8EL4 - chains A and D of the 6 polymer chains in the assembly; structure by X-ray diffraction, 1.73 A resolution.

Chain A:
Name: Phycoerythrin alpha-1 subunit
From: Hemiselmis andersenii
UniProt: U5TBU5 (PHEA1_HEMAN); residues 1-67 here correspond to UniProt positions 48-114 (UniProt number = residue number + 47)
Sequence (67 residues; row label = number of the first residue in the row):
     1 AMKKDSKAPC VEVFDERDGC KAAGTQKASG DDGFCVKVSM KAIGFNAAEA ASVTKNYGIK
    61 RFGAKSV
Unresolved in the structure: 65-67
Covalently attached groups: phycoerythrobilin (PEB) linked to Cys20
Modified positions: Lys4 (5-hydroxylysine; LYZ)
Small-molecule neighbours:
  - DiCys-(15,16)-Dihydrobiliverdin (AX9): Tyr57, Gly58, Ile59, Lys60, Arg61, Phe62, Gly63, Ala64
  - phycoerythrobilin (PEB), molecule 1: Met2, Lys4, Asp5, Ser6, Lys7
  - phycoerythrobilin (PEB), molecule 2: Val13, Phe14, Asp15, Arg17, Phe34, Cys35, Val36
  - phycoerythrobilin (PEB), molecule 3: Phe14, Glu16, Asp18, Lys21, Ala22, Thr25, Gln26, Lys27, Ala28, Ser29, Gly30, Gly33, Phe34, Cys35, Lys37
  - phycoerythrobilin (PEB), molecule 4: Phe45, Asn46, Ala47
UniProt features mapped onto this chain:
  - binding site ((2R,3E)-phycoerythrobilin): Asp5, Ser6, Glu16, Arg17, Cys20, Thr25, Lys27, Ala28, Lys37

Chain D:
Name: Phycoerythrin550 beta subunit
From: Hemiselmis andersenii
UniProt: U5T8W0 (U5T8W0_HEMAN); residues 1-177 here = UniProt positions 1-177
Sequence (177 residues; row label = number of the first residue in the row):
     1 MLDAFSKVIT SADGKAAYVG GADLQALKKF VSEGNKRMDS VNAIVSNASC IVSDSVSGMV
    61 CENPSLIAPN GGVYTNRKMA ACLRDAEIIL RYVSYSLLSG DSSVLEDRCL NGLKETYASL
   121 GVPAAGNART ISIMKATVIG FITNNSQQKK LSTPAGDCSA LASEVGGYFD KVSSALA
Unresolved in the structure: 1-14
Covalently attached groups: DiCys-(15,16)-Dihydrobiliverdin (AX9) linked to Cys50, Cys61; phycoerythrobilin (PEB) linked to Cys82, Cys158
Sequence notes: conflict Val172 (Glu in U5T8W0)
Small-molecule neighbours:
  - DiCys-(15,16)-Dihydrobiliverdin (AX9): Ile51, Asp54, Ser57, Gly58, Glu62, Arg129, Ile133, Ala136, Thr137, Phe141, Asn145, Ser146, Gln147, Gln148, Lys149
  - phycoerythrobilin (PEB), molecule 1: Tyr18, Gly20, Gly21
  - phycoerythrobilin (PEB), molecule 2: Leu24, Lys28, Asn35, Lys36, Met38, Asp39, Ser40, Asn42, Phe141, Ile142, Asn144, Leu151, Thr153, Pro154, Ala155, Gly156, Asp157
  - phycoerythrobilin (PEB), molecule 3: Val56, Met59, Leu66, Gly72, Val73, Arg77, Lys78, Ala81, Arg84, Asp85, Ile88, Ile89, Tyr92, Arg108, Cys109, Leu113, Thr116, Tyr117, Leu120, Val122, Pro123, Gly126, Asn127, Thr130
  - phycoerythrobilin (PEB), molecule 4: Asn76, Arg77, Ala80
UniProt features mapped onto this chain:
  - binding site ((2R,3E)-phycoerythrobilin): Tyr18, Lys28, Asn35, Asp39, Cys82, Arg84, Asp85, Asn144, Pro154, Gly156, Cys158
  - binding site (15,16-dihydrobiliverdin): Cys50, Asp54, Cys61, Arg129, Gln148, Lys149

How chain A and chain D interact:
Residue-residue contacts - 10 pairs, chain A then chain D:
  Asp18(A) with Asn76(D)
  Cys20(A) with Arg77(D)
  Ser52(A) with Lys149(D), hydrogen bond
  Lys55(A) with Lys150(D); Leu151(D); Ser152(D)
  Asn56(A) with Lys149(D); Lys150(D), hydrogen bond (side chain-backbone)
  Ile59(A) with Gln147(D)
  Arg61(A) with Gln148(D)
Interface residues without a listed pair, chain A (8 interface residues in all): Ala51

Overview:
Chain A and chain D each contribute 8 residues to their interface; the contacts include 2 hydrogen bonds.
Among the polar pairs are Ser52(A)-Lys149(D) and Asn56(A)-Lys150(D). One phycoerythrobilin molecule is bound
between chain A and chain D.
Here chain A is Phycoerythrin alpha-1 subunit and chain D is Phycoerythrin550 beta subunit, both from
Hemiselmis andersenii. Entry 8EL4 (Light harvesting phycobiliprotein HaPE555 from the cryptophyte Hemiselmis
andersenii CCMP644 in a tight interface filament) was determined by X-ray diffraction together with 7SSF,
7SUT, 8EL3, 8EL5 and 8EL6 from the same study.
